PDB entry 1IM3 | X-ray diffraction, 2.20 A resolution | chains A and B of the 4 polymer chains in the assembly

== Chain A ==
Molecule: HLA class I histocompatibility antigen, a-2 alpha chain
Organism: Homo sapiens
Notes: fragment: extracellular domain, heavy chain
Reference sequence: P01892 (1A02_HUMAN); residues 1-275 here correspond to UniProt positions 25-299 (UniProt number = residue number + 24)
Amino-acid sequence (275 residues; each row starts with the number of its first residue):
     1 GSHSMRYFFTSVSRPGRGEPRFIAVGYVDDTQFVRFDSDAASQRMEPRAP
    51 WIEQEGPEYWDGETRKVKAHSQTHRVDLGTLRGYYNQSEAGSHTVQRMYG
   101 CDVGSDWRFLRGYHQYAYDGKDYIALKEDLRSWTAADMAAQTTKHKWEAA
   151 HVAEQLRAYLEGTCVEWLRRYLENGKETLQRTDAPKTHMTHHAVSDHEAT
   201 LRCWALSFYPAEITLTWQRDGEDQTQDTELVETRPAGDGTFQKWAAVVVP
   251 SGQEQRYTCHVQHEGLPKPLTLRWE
Cystine bridges: Cys101-Cys164, Cys203-Cys259
Reported in the primary citation:
  - post-translational modification sites: Asn86 (citing earlier work)
  - specificity-determining residues: Gly175 to Pro185 (by similarity / conservation)

== Chain B ==
Molecule: beta-2-microglobulin
Organism: Homo sapiens
Notes: fragment: recombinant residues 1-99
Reference sequence: P61769 (B2MG_HUMAN); residues 1-99 here correspond to UniProt positions 21-119 (UniProt number = residue number + 20)
Amino-acid sequence (100 residues; numbered 0 to 99; the number before each row is that of its first residue; numbering starts at 0):
     0 MIQRTPKIQVYSRHPAENGKSNFLNCYVSGFHPSDIEVDLLKNGERIEKV
    50 EHSDLSFSKDWSFYLLYYTEFTPTEKDEYACRVNHVTLSQPKIVKWDRDM
Cystine bridges: Cys25-Cys80
Differences from the reference sequence: cloning artifact (0)
Curated features (UniProtKB/Swiss-Prot):
  - modified residue: Gln2 (Pyrrolidone carboxylic acid)
  - glycosylation: Ile1 (N-linked (Glc) (glycation) isoleucine), Lys19 (N-linked (Glc) (glycation) lysine), Lys41 (N-linked (Glc) (glycation) lysine), Lys48 (N-linked (Glc) (glycation) lysine), Lys58 (N-linked (Glc) (glycation) lysine), Lys91 (N-linked (Glc) (glycation) lysine), Lys94 (N-linked (Glc) (glycation) lysine)

== Chain A / chain B interface ==
Pairs across the interface (58; chain A residue first):
  Phe8(A) with Ser55(B); Phe56(B), hydrophobic
  Phe9(A) with Phe56(B)
  Thr10(A) with Leu54(B); Phe56(B); Phe62(B)
  Val12(A) with Ser33(B)
  Ile23(A) with Leu54(B)
  Val25(A) with Asp53(B); Leu54(B); Ser55(B)
  Tyr27(A) with Ser55(B); Tyr63(B), hydrogen bond
  Gln32(A) with Asp53(B), hydrogen bond
  Arg35(A) with Asp53(B), salt bridge
  Arg48(A) with Asp53(B), salt bridge
  Gln96(A) with His31(B), hydrogen bond; Phe56(B); Trp60(B), hydrogen bond (side chain-backbone); Phe62(B)
  Arg97(A) with Phe56(B)
  Met98(A) with Lys58(B)
  Tyr113(A) with Lys58(B)
  Gln115(A) with Trp60(B)
  Tyr116(A) with Trp60(B)
  Ala117(A) with Trp60(B), hydrophobic
  Asp119(A) with Met0(B); Ile1(B), hydrogen bond (backbone-backbone); His31(B)
  Gly120(A) with Ile1(B); His31(B)
  Lys121(A) with Met0(B); Ile1(B)
  Asp122(A) with Trp60(B), hydrogen bond
  His192(A) with Asp98(B), salt bridge
  Arg202(A) with Asp98(B), hydrogen bond (side chain-backbone)
  Trp204(A) with Asp98(B); Met99(B)
  Val231(A) with Gln8(B)
  Glu232(A) with Lys6(B); Gln8(B), hydrogen bond (backbone-side chain); Tyr26(B), hydrogen bond; Ser28(B), hydrogen bond
  Arg234(A) with Gln8(B), hydrogen bond; Tyr10(B); Met99(B), hydrogen bond (side chain-backbone)
  Pro235(A) with Tyr10(B), hydrogen bond (backbone-side chain); Tyr26(B); Leu65(B), hydrophobic
  Ala236(A) with Arg12(B), hydrogen bond (backbone-side chain); Asn24(B), hydrogen bond (backbone-side chain)
  Gly237(A) with Arg12(B), hydrogen bond (backbone-side chain); Leu65(B)
  Asp238(A) with Arg12(B)
  Gln242(A) with Tyr10(B); Ser11(B), hydrogen bond (side chain-backbone); Arg12(B), hydrogen bond (side chain-backbone)
  Trp244(A) with Met99(B)
Also at the interface, not in a pair above, chain A (37 interface residues in all): His93, Thr94, Leu206, Thr233
Also at the interface, not in a pair above, chain B (25 interface residues in all): His13, Pro14

== Summary ==
The interface between chain A and chain B involves 37 residues on one side and 25 on the other; the contacts
include 18 hydrogen bonds and 3 salt bridges. Polar contacts include Arg35(A)-Asp53(B), Arg48(A)-Asp53(B) and
His192(A)-Asp98(B). From the paper: the specificity determinant Gly175(A); a modification site at Asn86(A).
Here chain A is HLA class I histocompatibility antigen, a-2 alpha chain and chain B is beta-2-microglobulin,
both from Homo sapiens. Entry 1IM3 (Crystal Structure of the human cytomegalovirus protein US2 bound to the
MHC class I molecule HLA-A2/tax) was determined by X-ray diffraction.
